6XN7 - chains I and T of the 12 polymer chains in the assembly; structure by electron microscopy, 3.47 A resolution.

# Chain I
Protein: CRISPR-associated protein Csm3
Organism: Lactococcus lactis subsp. lactis
UniProt: L0CEA3 (L0CEA3_LACLL); residues 1-214 here = UniProt positions 1-214
Sequence (214 residues; each row starts with the number of its first residue):
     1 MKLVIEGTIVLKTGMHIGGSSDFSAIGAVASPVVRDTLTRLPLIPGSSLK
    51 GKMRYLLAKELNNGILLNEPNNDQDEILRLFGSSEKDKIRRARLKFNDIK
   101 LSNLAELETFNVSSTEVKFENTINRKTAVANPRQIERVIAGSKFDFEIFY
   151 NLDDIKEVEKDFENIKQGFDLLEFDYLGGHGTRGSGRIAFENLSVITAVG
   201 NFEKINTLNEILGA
Sequence notes: conflict Ala30 (Asp in L0CEA3)

# Chain T
Molecule: Target RNA
Organism: Lactococcus lactis subsp. lactis
Sequence (37 nucleotides; each row starts with the number of its first residue):
     5 AGGAGUUGAAGCUUGGUUCAAAGAACGUAUGUUCUCG

# How chain I and chain T interact
Residue-residue contacts (18):
  Ala25(I) - G12(T)  phosphate contact
  Ile26(I) - U11(T)  hydrogen bond to the sugar
  Ile26(I) - G12(T)  phosphate contact
  Gly27(I) - U11(T)  base contact
  Ala28(I) - G12(T)  phosphate contact
  Ser84(I) - G20(T)  hydrogen bond to the base
  Lys86(I) - U21(T)  hydrogen bond to the phosphate
  Lys86(I) - U22(T)  salt bridge to the phosphate
  Thr122(I) - G12(T)  base contact
  Ala130(I) - G9(T)  base contact
  Ala130(I) - U10(T)  hydrogen bond to the sugar
  Asn131(I) - U10(T)  sugar contact
  Asn131(I) - G12(T)  hydrogen bond to the sugar
  Asn131(I) - A13(T)  hydrogen bond to the sugar
  Pro132(I) - U10(T)  base contact
  Pro132(I) - U11(T)  sugar contact
  Pro132(I) - G12(T)  sugar contact
  Arg133(I) - G12(T)  base contact
Interface residues without a listed pair, chain I (12 interface residues in all): Gln134

# In short
12 residues of chain I face 8 of chain T across their interface, with 6 hydrogen bonds and 1 salt bridge.
Polar pairs include Ser84(I)-G20(T), Ile26(I)-U11(T) and Ala130(I)-U10(T).
Here chain I is CRISPR-associated protein Csm3 and chain T is Target RNA, both from Lactococcus lactis subsp.
lactis. Entry 6XN7 (Structure of the Lactococcus lactis Csm NTR CRISPR-Cas Complex) was determined by electron
microscopy together with 6XN3, 6XN4 and 6XN5 from the same study.
